1K55 - chains A and C; structure by X-ray diffraction, 1.39 A resolution.

== Chain A ==
Name: Beta lactamase OXA-10
Organism: Pseudomonas aeruginosa
Notes: EC 3.5.2.6
Reference sequence: P14489 (BLP2_PSEAE); residues 21-266 here correspond to UniProt positions 1-246 (UniProt number = residue number - 20)
Sequence (246 residues; row label = number of the first residue in the row):
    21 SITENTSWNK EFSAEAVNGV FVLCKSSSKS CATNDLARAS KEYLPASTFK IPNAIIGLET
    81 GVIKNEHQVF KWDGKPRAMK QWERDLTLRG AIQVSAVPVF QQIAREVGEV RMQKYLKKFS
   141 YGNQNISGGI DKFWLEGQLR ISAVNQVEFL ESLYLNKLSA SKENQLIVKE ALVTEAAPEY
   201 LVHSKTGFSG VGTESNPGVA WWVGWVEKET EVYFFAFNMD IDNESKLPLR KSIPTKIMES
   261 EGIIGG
Not modelled in the structure: 266
Disulfide bonds: Cys44-Cys51
Modified residues: Lys70 (lysine nz-carboxylic acid; KCX)
Reported in the primary citation:
  - catalytic residues: Lys70 (proposed by the authors, not directly observed)
  - post-translational modification sites: Lys70
  - mutagenesis - K70A: abolished catalytic activity
  - contacts within the chain: Ser67-Lys70 (hydrogen bond), Lys70-Asn73 (water-mediated contact), Ser115-Lys205, Lys70-Trp154 (hydrogen bond)
  - catalytic residues: Ser67, Lys205, Phe208
  - binding site for sulfate ion: Ser115, Arg250
  - mutagenesis - K70A: unchanged stability

== Chain C ==
Name: Beta lactamase OXA-10
Organism: Pseudomonas aeruginosa
Notes: EC 3.5.2.6
Reference sequence: P14489 (BLP2_PSEAE); residues 21-266 here correspond to UniProt positions 1-246 (UniProt number = residue number - 20)
Sequence (247 residues; each row starts with the number of its first residue):
    21 SITENTSWNK EFSAEAVNGV FVLCKSSSKS CATNDLARAS KEYLPASTFK
    70 KIPNAIIGLE TGVIKNEHQV FKWDGKPRAM KQWERDLTLR GAIQVSAVPV FQQIAREVGE
   130 VRMQKYLKKF SYGNQNISGG IDKFWLEGQL RISAVNQVEF LESLYLNKLS ASKENQLIVK
   190 EALVTEAAPE YLVHSKTGFS GVGTESNPGV AWWVGWVEKE TEVYFFAFNM DIDNESKLPL
   250 RKSIPTKIME SEGIIGG
Disulfide bonds: Cys44-Cys51
Modified residues: Lys70 (lysine nz-carboxylic acid; KCX)
Construct notes: microheterogeneity Lys70 (Lys50 in P14489)
Reported in the primary citation:
  - conformationally variable residues (order/disorder transition, side-chain flip): Lys70, Trp92 to Arg104, Val114 to Val119

== Chain A / chain C interface ==
Pairs across the interface (49):
  Glu86(A) - Asn176(C)  hydrogen bond
  Glu86(A) - Lys182(C)  salt bridge
  Glu86(A) - Leu186(C)
  His87(A) - Tyr174(C)  hydrogen bond (side chain-backbone)
  Val89(A) - Thr230(C)
  Arg104(A) - Glu199(C)  salt bridge
  Arg104(A) - Glu229(C)  salt bridge
  Asp105(A) - Thr230(C)
  Leu106(A) - Thr230(C)
  Thr107(A) - Glu229(C)
  Thr107(A) - Thr230(C)
  Arg109(A) - Ala196(C)
  Arg109(A) - Ala197(C)  hydrogen bond (side chain-backbone)
  Arg109(A) - Leu201(C)
  Gly110(A) - Pro198(C)
  Gln113(A) - Pro198(C)
  Tyr174(A) - His87(C)  hydrogen bond (backbone-side chain)
  Asn176(A) - Glu86(C)  hydrogen bond
  Lys182(A) - Glu86(C)  salt bridge
  Lys182(A) - Glu183(C)
  Glu183(A) - Lys182(C)
  Glu183(A) - Glu183(C)
  Glu183(A) - Leu186(C)
  Leu186(A) - Glu86(C)
  Leu186(A) - Glu183(C)
  Lys189(A) - Glu86(C)  salt bridge
  Lys189(A) - Glu190(C)
  Glu190(A) - Lys189(C)
  Glu190(A) - Glu190(C)  hydrogen bond (backbone-side chain)
  Glu190(A) - Val193(C)
  Glu190(A) - Leu201(C)
  Glu190(A) - His203(C)  salt bridge
  Val193(A) - Glu190(C)
  Ala196(A) - Arg109(C)
  Ala197(A) - Arg109(C)  hydrogen bond (backbone-side chain)
  Pro198(A) - Gly110(C)
  Pro198(A) - Gln113(C)
  Pro198(A) - Val114(C)  hydrophobic
  Glu199(A) - Arg104(C)  salt bridge
  Glu199(A) - Leu106(C)
  Glu199(A) - Val114(C)
  Leu201(A) - Arg109(C)
  Leu201(A) - Glu190(C)
  His203(A) - Glu190(C)  salt bridge
  Glu229(A) - Arg104(C)  salt bridge
  Glu229(A) - Thr107(C)
  Thr230(A) - Val89(C)
  Thr230(A) - Asp105(C)
  Thr230(A) - Leu106(C)
Other interface residues (no listed pair), chain A (31 interface residues in all): Asn85, Val114, Leu175, Ile187, Thr194
Other interface residues (no listed pair), chain C (31 interface residues in all): Asn85, Ile187, Thr194, Glu227

== Summary ==
The chain A/chain C interface involves 31 residues from each chain, with 7 hydrogen bonds and 9 salt bridges.
Polar contacts include Glu86(A)-Lys182(C), Arg104(A)-Glu199(C) and Arg104(A)-Glu229(C). The paper reports
catalytic residues Lys70(A), Ser67(A) and Lys205(A) among others; K70A of chain A abolishes catalytic
activity.
Chain A is Beta lactamase OXA-10 and chain C is Beta lactamase OXA-10, both from Pseudomonas aeruginosa; the
structure, OXA 10 class D beta-lactamase at pH 7.5, was determined by X-ray diffraction, deposited together
with 1K54, 1K56 and 1K57.
